Entry 3S18 (X-ray diffraction, 2.20 A resolution); this record covers chains A and B.

Chain A (and B):
Protein: lectin
Source organism: Cicer arietinum
Notes: chain B of this document is another copy of the same molecule, construct and numbering; everything in this record applies to it too
Amino-acid sequence (227 residues; row label = number of the first residue in the row):
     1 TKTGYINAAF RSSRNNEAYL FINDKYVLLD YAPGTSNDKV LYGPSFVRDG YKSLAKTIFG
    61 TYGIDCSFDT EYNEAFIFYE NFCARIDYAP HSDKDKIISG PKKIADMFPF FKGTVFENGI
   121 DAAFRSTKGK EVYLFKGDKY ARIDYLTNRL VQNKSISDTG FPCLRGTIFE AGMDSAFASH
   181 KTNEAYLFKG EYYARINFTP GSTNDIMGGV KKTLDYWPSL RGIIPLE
Unresolved in the structure: 1-3
Bound ions: Ca2+: N7, D65, D121, D174; Na+: D65, E80

Interface between chain A and chain B:
Contacting residue pairs (26):
  K56(A) with T57(B); I97(B); G100(B), hydrogen bond (side chain-backbone); P101(B)
  T57(A) with K56(B); P101(B)
  I58(A) with F82(B), hydrophobic; P101(B)
  T61(A) with P101(B), hydrogen bond (side chain-backbone)
  Y62(A) with K102(B); K103(B), hydrogen bond (side chain-backbone); D106(B), hydrogen bond
  Y79(A) with K103(B), hydrogen bond
  E80(A) with K103(B), salt bridge
  F82(A) with I58(B), hydrophobic; F82(B), hydrophobic
  I97(A) with K56(B), hydrogen bond (backbone-side chain)
  P101(A) with K56(B); T57(B); I58(B); T61(B), hydrogen bond (backbone-side chain)
  K102(A) with Y62(B)
  K103(A) with Y62(B), hydrogen bond (backbone-side chain); Y79(B), hydrogen bond; E80(B), salt bridge
  D106(A) with Y62(B), hydrogen bond
Interface residues without a listed pair, chain A (15 interface residues in all): N81, G100
Interface residues without a listed pair, chain B (15 interface residues in all): N81

Overview:
Chain A and chain B each contribute 15 residues to their interface; the contacts include 10 hydrogen bonds and
2 salt bridges. Polar pairs include E80(A)-K103(B), K56(A)-G100(B) and T61(A)-P101(B). N7(A), D65(A), D121(A)
and D174(A) coordinate Ca2+. D65(A) and E80(A) form the Na+ site.
Chain A and chain B are both lectin (Cicer arietinum); the structure, Crystal structure of a plant albumin
from cicer arietinum showing hemagglutination, was determined by X-ray diffraction together with 3V6N from the
same study.
